1F8V - chains D and E of the 7 polymer chains in the assembly; structure by X-ray diffraction, 3.00 A resolution.

[Chain D (and E)]
Name: Mature capsid protein gamma
Organism: Pariacato virus
Notes: chain E of this document is another copy of the same molecule, construct and numbering; everything in this record applies to it too
Reference sequence: Q9J7Z0 (COAT_PAV); residues 362-401 here = UniProt positions 362-401
Chain sequence (40 residues; each row starts with the number of its first residue):
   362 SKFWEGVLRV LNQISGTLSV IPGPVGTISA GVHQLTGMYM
Unresolved in the structure: 380-393 (chain E: 384-401)

[How chain D and chain E interact]
Pairs across the interface (7):
  Thr378(D) - Ile382(E)
  Thr378(D) - Pro383(E)
  Gly398(D) - Val381(E)
  Met399(D) - Leu379(E)  hydrophobic
  Met399(D) - Val381(E)  hydrophobic
  Met401(D) - Thr378(E)
  Met401(D) - Leu379(E)  hydrophobic
Also at the interface, not in a pair above, chain E (6 interface residues in all): Ser380

[Summary]
Chain D and chain E form an interface of 4 and 6 residues respectively.
Chain D and chain E are both Mature capsid protein gamma (Pariacato virus); the structure, The structure of
pariacoto virus reveals a dodecahedral cage of duplex RNA, was determined by X-ray diffraction.
